PDB entry 7KAP | electron microscopy, 4.10 A resolution (low resolution: residue-level contacts below are approximate; hydrogen-bond / salt-bridge calls are withheld) | chains B and D of the 7 polymer chains in the assembly

# Chain B
Protein: Protein transport protein SBH1
From: Saccharomyces cerevisiae BY4741
Reference sequence: P52870 (SC6B1_YEAST); numbering as in UniProt (aligned over 1-82)
Amino-acid sequence (82 residues; numbered 1 to 82; the number before each row is that of its first residue):
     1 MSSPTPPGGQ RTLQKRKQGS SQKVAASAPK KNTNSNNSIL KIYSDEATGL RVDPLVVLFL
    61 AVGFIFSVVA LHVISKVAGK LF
Disordered / not traced: 1-50

# Chain D
Protein: Protein translocation protein SEC63
From: Saccharomyces cerevisiae BY4741
Reference sequence: P14906 (SEC63_YEAST); residue numbers follow UniProt; this construct covers 2-663
Amino-acid sequence (694 residues; each row starts with the number of its first residue; numbers below 1 keep their minus sign (Gly-13 is residue -13)):
   -13 GGSGGSGGSG GSGGSPTNYE YDEASETWPS FILTGLLMVV GPMTLLQIYQ IFFGANAEDG
    47 NSGKSKEFNE EVFKNLNEEY TSDEIKQFRR KFDKNSNKKS KIWSRRNIII IVGWILVAIL
   107 LQRINSNDAI KDAATKLFDP YEILGISTSA SDRDIKSAYR KLSVKFHPDK LAKGLTPDEK
   167 SVMEETYVQI TKAYESLTDE LVRQNYLKYG HPDGPQSTSH GIALPRFLVD GSASPLLVVC
   227 YVALLGLILP YFVSRWWART QSYTKKGIHN VTASNFVSNL VNYKPSEIVT TDLILHWLSF
   287 AHEFKQFFPD LQPTDFEKLL QDHINRRDSG KLNNAKFRIV AKCHSLLHGL LDIACGFRNL
   347 DIALGAINTF KCIVQAVPLT PNCQILQLPN VDKEHFITKT GDIHTLGKLF TLEDAKIGEV
   407 LGIKDQAKLN ETLRVASHIP NLKIIKADFL VPGENQVTPS STPYISLKVL VRSAKQPLIP
   467 TSLIPEENLT EPQDFESQRD PFAMMSKQPL VPYSFAPFFP TKRRGSWCCL VSSQKDGKIL
   527 QTPIIIEKLS YKNLNDDKDF FDKRIKMDLT KHEKFDINDW EIGTIKIPLG QPAPETVGDF
   587 FFRVIVKSTD YFTTDLDITM NMKVRDSPAV EQVEVYSEED DEYSTDDDET ESDDESDASD
   647 YTDIDTDTEA EDDESPEAGG ATTASGTGEN LYFQ
Disordered / not traced: -13 to 3, 37-53, 79-92, 116-201, 613-680
Differences from the reference sequence: expression tag (-13 to 1, 664-680)
UniProt features mapped onto this chain:
  - modified residue: Ser512 (Phosphoserine)
  - mutagenesis: Ala179 (A179T: Temperature-sensitive), Pro426 (P426L: Temperature-sensitive), Ile431 (I431N: Temperature-sensitive), Pro503 (P503A: Temperature-sensitive), Gly511 (G511R: Temperature-sensitive), Thr652 (T652A: Abolishes interaction with SEC62; defect in protein translocation), Thr654 (T654A: Abolishes interaction with SEC62; defect in protein translocation)
From the paper describing this entry:
  - mutagenesis - E440R/F481S: unchanged growth
  - mutagenesis - E440R/F481S: decreased growth in response to pore-mutant (PM) Sec61alpha

# How chain B and chain D interact
Pairs across the interface (5):
  Leu55(B) with Trp243(D)
  Phe59(B) with Ser240(D)
  Val62(B) with Leu231(D)
  Ile65(B) with Leu231(D)
  Phe66(B) with Val228(D)
Other interface residues (no listed pair), chain B (6 interface residues in all): Leu58
Other interface residues (no listed pair), chain D (6 interface residues in all): Pro236, Val239

# In short
Chain B and chain D each contribute 6 residues to their interface. From UniProt: 7 mutagenesis sites on chain
D. From the paper: E440R/F481S of chain D reduce growth in response to pore-mutant (PM) Sec61alpha;
E440R/F481S of chain D leave growth unchanged.
Here chain B is Protein transport protein SBH1 and chain D is Protein translocation protein SEC63, both from
Saccharomyces cerevisiae BY4741. Entry 7KAP (Cryo-EM structure of the Sec complex from S. cerevisiae, Sec61
pore mutant, class with Sec62, conformation ...) was determined by electron microscopy, deposited together
with 7KAH, 7KAI, 7KAJ, 7KAK, 7KAL, 7KAM and 8 further entries.
